4RPK - chain B; structure by X-ray diffraction, 2.55 A resolution.

[Chain B]
Protein: UDP-galactopyranose mutase
Source organism: Mycobacterium tuberculosis
Notes: EC 5.4.99.9
UniProtKB: P9WIQ1 (GLF_MYCTU); residue numbers follow UniProt; this construct covers 1-399
Amino-acid sequence (399 residues; numbered 1 to 399; the number before each row is that of its first residue):
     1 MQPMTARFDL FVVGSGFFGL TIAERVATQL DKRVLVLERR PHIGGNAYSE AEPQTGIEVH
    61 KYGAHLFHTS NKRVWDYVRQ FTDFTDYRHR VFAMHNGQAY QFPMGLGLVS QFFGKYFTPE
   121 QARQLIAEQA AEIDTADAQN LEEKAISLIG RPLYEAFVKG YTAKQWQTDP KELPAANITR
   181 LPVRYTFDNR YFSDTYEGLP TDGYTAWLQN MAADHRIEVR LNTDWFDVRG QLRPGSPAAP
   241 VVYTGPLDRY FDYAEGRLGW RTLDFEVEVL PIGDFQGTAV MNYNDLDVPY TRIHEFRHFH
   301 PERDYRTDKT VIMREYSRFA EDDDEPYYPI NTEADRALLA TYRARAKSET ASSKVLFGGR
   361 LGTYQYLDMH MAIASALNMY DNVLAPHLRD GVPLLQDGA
Not modelled in the structure: 1-4, 396-399
Sequence notes: engineered mutation Arg-306 (Pro in P9WIQ1)
Curated features (UniProtKB/Swiss-Prot):
  - binding site (FAD): Phe-18, Glu-38, Asn-46, Leu-66, Asp-224, Trp-225, Arg-360, Leu-367 to Met-369
  - binding site (UDP-alpha-D-galactose): Phe-157, Thr-162, Trp-166, Tyr-191, Asn-282, Arg-292, Tyr-328, Tyr-366
Ligand contacts:
  - 3UA ((2R,5S)-5-[(1R)-1,2-dihydroxyethyl]-3,3,4,4-tetrafluorotetrahydrofuran-2-yl [(2R,3S,4R,5R)-5-(2,4-dioxo-3,4-dihydropyrimidin-1(2H)-yl)-3,4-dihydroxytetrahydrofuran-2-yl]methyl dihydrogen diphosphate (non-preferred name)): Ala-64, Leu-66, His-89, Val-91, Phe-102, Leu-141, Phe-157, Val-158, Tyr-161, Thr-162, Gln-165, Trp-166, Asn-177, Ile-178, Arg-180, Leu-181, Tyr-191, Phe-192, Val-280, Asn-282, Asn-284, Arg-292, Tyr-328, Tyr-366
  - FAD (flavin-adenine dinucleotide): Val-13, Gly-14, Ser-15, Gly-16, Phe-17, Phe-18, Gly-19, Leu-37, Glu-38, Arg-39, Arg-40, Gly-44, Gly-45, Asn-46, Tyr-62, Gly-63, Ala-64, His-65, Leu-66, Phe-67, His-68, Phe-192, Thr-223, Asp-224, Trp-225, Phe-226, Tyr-243, Thr-244, Gly-245, Pro-246, Arg-249, Leu-263, Arg-292, Glu-315, Tyr-327, Tyr-328, Gly-359, Arg-360, Leu-361, Leu-367, Asp-368, Met-369, His-370, Ala-372

[In short]
Chain B binds flavin-adenine dinucleotide and compound 3UA. Curated annotation (UniProt) lists 10 FAD-binding
residues and 8 UDP-alpha-D-galactose-binding residues.
Chain B is UDP-galactopyranose mutase (Mycobacterium tuberculosis); the structure, Crystal structure of
Micobacterium tuberculosis UDP-Galactopyranose mutase in complex with tetrafluorinated substrate analog
UDP-F4-Galf, was determined by X-ray diffraction (same publication as 4RPG, 4RPH, 4RPJ and 4RPL).
